Entry 4HWH (X-ray diffraction, 1.90 A resolution); this record covers chain A.

Chain A:
Name: BAG family molecular chaperone regulator 4
Source organism: Arabidopsis thaliana
Notes: fragment: BAG domain
UniProt: Q8RX71 (BAG4_ARATH); residues 138-223 here = UniProt positions 138-223
Sequence (88 residues; numbered 136 to 223; the number before each row is that of its first residue):
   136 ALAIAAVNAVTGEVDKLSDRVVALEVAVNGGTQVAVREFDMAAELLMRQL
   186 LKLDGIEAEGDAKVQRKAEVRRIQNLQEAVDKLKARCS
Disordered / not traced: 136, 194-196
Sequence notes: expression tag (136-137)
Curated features (UniProtKB/Swiss-Prot):
  - mutagenesis: Glu179 (E179G: Abolishes interaction with HSP70-1), Asp189 (D189S: Abolishes interaction with HSP70-1)
Residues lining bound ligands: malonic acid (MLA): Glu148, Lys151, Leu152, Arg155

Overview:
Bound to chain A: malonic acid. From UniProt: 2 mutagenesis sites.
Chain A is BAG family molecular chaperone regulator 4 (Arabidopsis thaliana); the structure, Crystal structure
of ATBAG4, was determined by X-ray diffraction together with 4HWC, 4HWD and 4HWF from the same study.
